Entry 1UE5 (X-ray diffraction, 2.60 A resolution); this record covers chains A and B.

[Chain A (and B)]
Name: Single-strand binding protein
Organism: Mycobacterium tuberculosis
Notes: chain B of this document is another copy of the same molecule, construct and numbering; everything in this record applies to it too
UniProtKB: P0A610 (SSB_MYCTU); numbering as in UniProt (aligned over 1-164)
Amino-acid sequence (164 residues; each row starts with the number of its first residue):
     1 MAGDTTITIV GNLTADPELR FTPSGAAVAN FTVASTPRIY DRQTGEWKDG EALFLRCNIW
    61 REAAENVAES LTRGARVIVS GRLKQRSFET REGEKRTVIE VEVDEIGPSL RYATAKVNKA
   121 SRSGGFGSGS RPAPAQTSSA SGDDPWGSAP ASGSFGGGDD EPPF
Unresolved in the structure: 1, 42-45, 121-164 (chain B: 1-2, 45, 88-95, 121-164)
Bound ions: Cd2+: Glu100 (shared with Glu62(B), Glu65(B) of chain B)

[How chain A and chain B interact]
Contacting residue pairs (62; chain A residue first):
  Thr8(A) with Thr8(B), hydrogen bond
  Val10(A) with Glu105(B)
  Ala63(A) with Leu110(B)
  Asn66(A) with Leu110(B), hydrogen bond (side chain-backbone); Arg111(B), hydrogen bond (side chain-backbone); Ala113(B); Thr114(B)
  Val67(A) with Leu110(B), hydrophobic
  Ser70(A) with Leu110(B); Thr114(B); Ala115(B)
  Leu71(A) with Leu110(B), hydrophobic
  Gly74(A) with Lys119(B)
  Arg76(A) with Glu105(B), salt bridge
  Ile78(A) with Ile78(B); Glu105(B); Ile106(B); Gly107(B)
  Ser80(A) with Ile78(B)
  Asp104(A) with Arg111(B), hydrogen bond (backbone-side chain)
  Glu105(A) with Val10(B); Arg76(B), salt bridge; Ser109(B), hydrogen bond; Arg111(B), salt bridge
  Ile106(A) with Ser109(B); Leu110(B), hydrogen bond (backbone-backbone)
  Gly107(A) with Pro108(B)
  Pro108(A) with Gly107(B); Pro108(B); Val117(B), hydrophobic
  Ser109(A) with Glu105(B), hydrogen bond; Ile106(B)
  Leu110(A) with Ala63(B); Asn66(B), hydrogen bond (backbone-side chain); Ser70(B); Leu71(B), hydrophobic; Ile106(B), hydrogen bond (backbone-backbone)
  Arg111(A) with Asn66(B), hydrogen bond (backbone-side chain); Glu105(B), salt bridge
  Tyr112(A) with Lys119(B); Ala120(B), hydrogen bond (backbone-backbone)
  Ala113(A) with Asn66(B); Val117(B), hydrophobic; Asn118(B); Lys119(B)
  Thr114(A) with Asn66(B); Glu69(B); Ser70(B); Val117(B); Asn118(B), hydrogen bond (backbone-backbone)
  Ala115(A) with Ser70(B), hydrogen bond (backbone-side chain); Lys116(B); Val117(B), hydrophobic
  Lys116(A) with Ala115(B); Lys116(B)
  Val117(A) with Pro108(B), hydrophobic; Thr114(B)
  Asn118(A) with Ala113(B); Thr114(B), hydrogen bond (backbone-backbone)
  Lys119(A) with Gly74(B); Ala113(B)
  Ala120(A) with Tyr112(B)
Other interface residues (no listed pair), chain A (31 interface residues in all): Arg73, Ala75, Val79
Other interface residues (no listed pair), chain B (31 interface residues in all): Val67, Arg73, Ala75, Ser80, Asp104

[In short]
Chain A and chain B each contribute 31 residues to their interface, with 14 hydrogen bonds and 4 salt bridges.
Polar contacts include Arg76(A)-Glu105(B), Glu105(A)-Arg111(B) and Thr8(A)-Thr8(B).
Both chains are Single-strand binding protein (Mycobacterium tuberculosis). Entry 1UE5 (Crystal structure of
the single-stranded dna-binding protein from mycobacterium tuberculosis) was determined by X-ray diffraction
(same publication as 1UE1, 1UE6 and 1UE7).
